Entry 7VFE (electron microscopy, 2.63 A resolution); this record covers chains A and C of the 3 polymer chains in the assembly.

Chain A (and C):
Protein: Scaffold protein D13
Source organism: Vaccinia virus (strain Western Reserve)
Notes: chain C of this document is another copy of the same molecule, construct and numbering; everything in this record applies to it too
Reference sequence: P68440 (D13_VACCW); residues 1-548 here = UniProt positions 1-548
Sequence (569 residues; numbered -20 to 548; the number before each row is that of its first residue; numbers below 1 keep their minus sign (His-20 is residue -20)):
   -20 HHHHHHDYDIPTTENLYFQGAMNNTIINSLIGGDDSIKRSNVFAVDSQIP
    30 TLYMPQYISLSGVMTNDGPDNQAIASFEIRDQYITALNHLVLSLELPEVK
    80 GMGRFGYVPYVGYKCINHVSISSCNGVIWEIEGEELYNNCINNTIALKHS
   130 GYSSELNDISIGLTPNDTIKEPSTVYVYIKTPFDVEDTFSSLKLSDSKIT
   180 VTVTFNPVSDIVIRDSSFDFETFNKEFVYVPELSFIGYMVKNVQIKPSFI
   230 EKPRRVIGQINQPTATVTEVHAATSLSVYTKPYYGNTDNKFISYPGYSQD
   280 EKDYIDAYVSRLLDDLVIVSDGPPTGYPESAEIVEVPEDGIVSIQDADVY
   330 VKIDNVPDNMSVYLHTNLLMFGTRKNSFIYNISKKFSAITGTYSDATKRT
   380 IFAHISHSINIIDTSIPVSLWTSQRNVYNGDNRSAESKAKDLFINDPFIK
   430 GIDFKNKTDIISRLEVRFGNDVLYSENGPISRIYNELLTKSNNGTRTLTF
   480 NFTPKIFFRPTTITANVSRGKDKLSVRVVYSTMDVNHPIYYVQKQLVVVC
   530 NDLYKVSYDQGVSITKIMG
Not modelled in the structure: -20 to 15, 46-48, 548
Differences from the reference sequence: expression tag (-20 to 0)
Swiss-Prot annotation at these positions:
  - mutagenesis: Lys17 (K17R: Confers 30% resistance to rifampicin), Val24 (V24F: Confers 35% resistance to rifampicin), Asp25 (D25N: Confers 60% resistance to rifampicin; D25V: Confers 45% resistance to rifampicin), Ser26 (S26C: Confers 40% resistance to rifampicin), Gln27 (Q27K: Confers 50% resistance to rifampicin), Thr30 (T30I: Confers 50% resistance to rifampicin), Met33 (M33I: Confers 20% resistance to rifampicin), Cys94 (C94Y: Confers 30% resistance to rifampicin), Asp175 (D175Y: Confers 50% resistance to rifampicin), Val222 (V222A: Confers 40% resistance to rifampicin), Ser227 (S227L: Confers 50% resistance to rifampicin), Arg234 (R234I: Confers 50% resistance to rifampicin), 11 further mutagenesis entries in UniProt

Interface between chain A and chain C:
Residue-residue contacts (77):
  Ser19(A) - Phe487(C)
  Val21(A) - Thr482(C)
  Val21(A) - Phe487(C)  hydrophobic
  Gln27(A) - Ser19(C)  hydrogen bond
  Ile28(A) - Arg18(C)
  Ile28(A) - Ser19(C)  hydrogen bond (backbone-backbone)
  Pro29(A) - Arg18(C)  hydrogen bond (backbone-side chain)
  Pro29(A) - Ser19(C)
  Pro29(A) - Val21(C)  hydrophobic
  Thr30(A) - Ser19(C)  hydrogen bond (backbone-backbone)
  Thr30(A) - Asn20(C)
  Thr30(A) - Val21(C)  hydrogen bond (side chain-backbone)
  Leu31(A) - Arg18(C)
  Tyr32(A) - Phe22(C)  hydrophobic
  Thr167(A) - Val21(C)  hydrogen bond (side chain-backbone)
  Thr167(A) - Phe22(C)
  Phe168(A) - Asn20(C)
  Phe168(A) - Val21(C)  hydrogen bond (backbone-backbone)
  Phe168(A) - Phe22(C)
  Phe168(A) - Ala23(C)
  Phe168(A) - Val24(C)  hydrophobic
  Ser170(A) - Phe22(C)
  Lys172(A) - Phe22(C)  hydrogen bond (side chain-backbone)
  Tyr217(A) - Phe22(C)  hydrophobic
  Val219(A) - Phe22(C)  hydrophobic
  Gln223(A) - Asn20(C)  hydrogen bond (backbone-side chain)
  Gln223(A) - Ala23(C)
  Lys225(A) - Ala23(C)
  Lys225(A) - Val24(C)
  Lys225(A) - Asp25(C)  salt bridge
  Lys331(A) - Thr376(C)
  Asp333(A) - Ser373(C)  hydrogen bond
  Asp333(A) - Asp374(C)  hydrogen bond (side chain-backbone)
  Asp333(A) - Ala375(C)
  Lys436(A) - Glu134(C)  salt bridge
  Leu452(A) - Gln35(C)  hydrogen bond (backbone-side chain)
  Tyr453(A) - Gln35(C)
  Tyr453(A) - Tyr36(C)  hydrophobic
  Pro458(A) - Tyr155(C)
  Ile459(A) - Tyr155(C)  hydrophobic
  Ile459(A) - Ser213(C)
  Ser460(A) - Tyr36(C)
  Ile462(A) - His128(C)
  Ile462(A) - Tyr155(C)  hydrophobic
  Tyr463(A) - Tyr36(C)
  Tyr463(A) - His68(C)  hydrogen bond (side chain-backbone)
  Tyr463(A) - Val70(C)
  Tyr463(A) - Ser213(C)  hydrogen bond (side chain-backbone)
  Tyr463(A) - Phe214(C)  hydrogen bond (side chain-backbone)
  Tyr463(A) - Ile215(C)
  Glu465(A) - His128(C)  salt bridge
  Leu466(A) - Tyr157(C)  hydrophobic
  Leu467(A) - His68(C)
  Ser470(A) - Ile124(C)
  Asn471(A) - Ile124(C)
  Thr476(A) - Tyr36(C)
  Thr478(A) - Pro34(C)
  Thr478(A) - Tyr36(C)
  Phe479(A) - Met33(C)  hydrophobic
  Phe479(A) - Pro34(C)
  Phe481(A) - Tyr32(C)  hydrogen bond (backbone-side chain)
  Phe481(A) - Pro34(C)  hydrophobic
  Thr482(A) - Pro29(C)
  Thr482(A) - Tyr32(C)  hydrogen bond
  Ile485(A) - Val24(C)
  Ile485(A) - Ser26(C)  hydrogen bond (backbone-side chain)
  Phe486(A) - Val24(C)  hydrophobic
  Phe486(A) - Ser26(C)
  Phe486(A) - Gln27(C)  hydrogen bond (backbone-backbone)
  Phe487(A) - Ser26(C)
  Phe487(A) - Gln27(C)
  Phe487(A) - Pro29(C)  hydrophobic
  Arg488(A) - Gln27(C)  hydrogen bond (backbone-backbone)
  Arg488(A) - Ile28(C)
  Arg488(A) - Pro29(C)
  Thr490(A) - Tyr32(C)  hydrogen bond
  Ile492(A) - Met33(C)  hydrophobic
Also at the interface, not in a pair above, chain A (53 interface residues in all): Ala65, Val222, Pro226, Phe228, Glu280, Tyr329, Ile332, Thr369, Lys469, Leu477, Asn480
Also at the interface, not in a pair above, chain C (40 interface residues in all): Ile16, Lys17, Ser72, Ala125, Asp166, Thr167, Tyr217

Overview:
53 residues of chain A and 40 residues of chain C are in contact; the contacts include 21 hydrogen bonds and 3
salt bridges. Polar pairs include Lys225(A)-Asp25(C), Lys436(A)-Glu134(C) and Glu465(A)-His128(C). From
UniProt: 23 mutagenesis sites on chain A.
Chain A and chain C are both Scaffold protein D13 (Vaccinia virus (strain Western Reserve)); the structure,
Cryo-EM structure of Vaccinia virus scaffolding protein D13 with N-terminal polyhistidine tag, was determined
by electron microscopy, deposited together with 7VFD, 7VFF, 7VFG and 7VFH.
